Entry 1F42 (X-ray diffraction, 2.50 A resolution); this record covers chain A.

# Chain A
Name: Interleukin-12 beta chain
From: Homo sapiens
UniProt: P29460 (I12B_HUMAN); residues 1-306 here correspond to UniProt positions 23-328 (UniProt number = residue number + 22)
Sequence (306 residues; row label = number of the first residue in the row):
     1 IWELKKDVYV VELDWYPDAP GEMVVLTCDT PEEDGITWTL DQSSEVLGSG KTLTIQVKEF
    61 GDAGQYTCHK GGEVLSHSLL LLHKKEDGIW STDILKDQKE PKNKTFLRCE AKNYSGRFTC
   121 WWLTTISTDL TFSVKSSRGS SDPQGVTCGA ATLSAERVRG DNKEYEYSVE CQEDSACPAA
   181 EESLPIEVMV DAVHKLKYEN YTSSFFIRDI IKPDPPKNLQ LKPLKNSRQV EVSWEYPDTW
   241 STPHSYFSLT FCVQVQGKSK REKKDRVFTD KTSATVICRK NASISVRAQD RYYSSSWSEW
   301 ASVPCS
Disordered / not traced: 140-144, 262-265
Swiss-Prot annotation at these positions:
  - glycosylation: N113 (N-linked (GlcNAc...) asparagine), N200 (N-linked (GlcNAc...) asparagine), W297 (C-linked (Man) tryptophan)
Disulfide bonds: C28-C68, C109-C120, C148-C171, C278-C305
Glycans and other covalent adducts: 5-mercapto-2-nitro-benzoic acid (MNB) linked to C177, C252; glycan linked to N200
Ligand contacts: 5-mercapto-2-nitro-benzoic acid (MNB): V253, Q254, R266, R287, W297, W300
From the paper describing this entry:
  - post-translational modification sites: N200
  - binding site for N-acetylglucosamine: N200
  - binding site for 5-mercapto-2-nitro-benzoic acid: C177, C252
  - mutagenesis - F247A: abolished expression

# Summary
5-mercapto-2-nitro-benzoic acid is covalently linked to C177 and C252. From the paper: a binding site for
5-mercapto-2-nitro-benzoic acid at C177 and C252; F247A abolishes expression.
Chain A is Interleukin-12 beta chain (Homo sapiens); the structure, The P40 domain of human interleukin-12,
was determined by X-ray diffraction together with 1F45 from the same study.
